Entry 6HUJ (electron microscopy, 3.04 A resolution); this record covers chains A and E of the 6 polymer chains in the assembly.

== Chain A ==
Protein: Gamma-aminobutyric acid receptor subunit alpha-1
From: Bos taurus
UniProtKB: chimeric construct of P08219, P14867: residues -34 to -8 from P08219 (GBRA1_BOVIN) positions 1-27 (UniProt number = residue number + 35); residues 1-429 from P14867 positions 28-456 (UniProt number = residue number + 27)
Amino-acid sequence (464 residues; numbered -34 to 429; the number before each row is that of its first residue; numbers below 1 keep their minus sign (Met-34 is residue -34)):
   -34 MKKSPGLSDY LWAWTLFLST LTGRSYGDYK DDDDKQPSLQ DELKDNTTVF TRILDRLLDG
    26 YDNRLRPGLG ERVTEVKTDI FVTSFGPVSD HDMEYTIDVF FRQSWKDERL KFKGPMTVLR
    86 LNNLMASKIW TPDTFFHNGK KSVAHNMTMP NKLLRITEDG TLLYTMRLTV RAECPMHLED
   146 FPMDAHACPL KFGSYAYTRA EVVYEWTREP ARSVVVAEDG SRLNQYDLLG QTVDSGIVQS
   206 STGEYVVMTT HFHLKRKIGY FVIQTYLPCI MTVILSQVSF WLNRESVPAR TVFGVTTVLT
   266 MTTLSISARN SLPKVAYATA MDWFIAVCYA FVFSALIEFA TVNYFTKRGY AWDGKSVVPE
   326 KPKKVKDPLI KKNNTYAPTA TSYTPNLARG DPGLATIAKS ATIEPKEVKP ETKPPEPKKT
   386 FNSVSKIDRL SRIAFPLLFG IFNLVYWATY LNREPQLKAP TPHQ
Unresolved in the structure: -34 to 9, 322-383, 419-429
Disulfide bonds: Cys139-Cys153
Glycans and other covalent adducts: glycan linked to Asn111
Construct notes: linker (-7 to 0)
Ligand contacts:
  - gamma-amino-butanoic acid (ABU): Phe65, Arg67, Thr130
  - PIO ([(2R)-2-octanoyloxy-3-[oxidanyl-[(1R,2R,3S,4R,5R,6S)-2,3,6-tris(oxidanyl)-4,5-diphosphonooxy-cyclohexyl]oxy-phosphoryl]oxy-propyl] octanoate): Arg249, Thr306, Phe310, Arg313, Phe386, Asn387, Ser388, Ser390, Lys391, Ile392, Leu395
Curated features (UniProtKB/Swiss-Prot):
  - binding site (4-aminobutanoate): Arg67, Thr130
  - binding site (3alpha-hydroxy-5alpha-pregnan-11,20-dione): Trp246
  - glycosylation (N-linked (GlcNAc...) asparagine): Asn11, Asn111
From the paper describing this entry:
  - binding site for gamma-amino-butanoic acid: Phe65, Arg67, Thr130
  - conformationally variable residues (side-chain flip): Arg85

== Chain E ==
Protein: Gamma-aminobutyric acid receptor subunit beta-3
From: Homo sapiens
UniProtKB: P28472 (GBRB3_HUMAN), isoform P28472-2; residues -24 to 448 here correspond to UniProt positions 1-473 (UniProt number = residue number + 25)
Amino-acid sequence (473 residues; row label = number of the first residue in the row; numbers below 1 keep their minus sign (Met-24 is residue -24)):
   -24 MCSGLLELLL PIWLSWTLGT RGSEPRSVND PGNMSFVKET VDKLLKGYDI RLRPDFGGPP
    36 VCVGMNIDIA SIDMVSEVNM DYTLTMYFQQ YWRDKRLAYS GIPLNLTLDN RVADQLWVPD
    96 TYFLNDKKSF VHGVTVKNRM IRLHPDGTVL YGLRITTTAA CMMDLRRYPL DEQNCTLEIE
   156 SYGYTTDDIE FYWRGGDKAV TGVERIELPQ FSIVEHRLVS RNVVFATGAY PRLSLSFRLK
   216 RNIGYFILQT YMPSILITIL SWVSFWINYD ASAARVALGI TTVLTMTTIN THLRETLPKI
   276 PYVKAIDMYL MGCFVFVFLA LLEYAFVNYI FFGRGPQRQK KLAEKTAKAK NDRSKSESNR
   336 VDAHGNILLT SLEVHNEMNE VSGGIGDTRN SAISFDNSGI QYRKQSMPRE GHGRFLGDRS
   396 LPHKKTHLRR RSSQLKIKIP DLTDVNAIDR WSRIVFPFTF SLFNLVYWLY YVN
Unresolved in the structure: -24 to 7, 313-418, 448
Disulfide bonds: Cys136-Cys150
Glycans and other covalent adducts: N-acetylglucosamine (NAG) linked to Asn80; glycan linked to Asn149
Ligand contacts:
  - gamma-amino-butanoic acid (ABU): Tyr97, Glu155, Ser156, Tyr157, Phe200, Thr202, Tyr205
  - picrotoxin (RI5; (1aR,2aR,3S,6R,6aS,8aS,8bR,9R)-2a-hydroxy-8b-methyl-9-(prop-1-en-2-yl)hexahydro-3,6-methano-1,5,7-trioxacyclopenta[ij]c yclopropa[a]azulene-4,8(3H)-dione): Ala252, Thr256, Leu259
Curated features (UniProtKB/Swiss-Prot):
  - binding site (benzamidine): Asp95 to Tyr97, Glu155 to Tyr157, Phe200
  - binding site (4-aminobutanoate): Tyr97, Glu155, Tyr157, Thr202
  - binding site (histamine): Tyr97, Ser156, Tyr157, Thr202
  - glycosylation (N-linked (GlcNAc...) asparagine): Asn8, Asn80, Asn149
From the paper describing this entry:
  - binding site for gamma-amino-butanoic acid: Tyr97, Glu155, Ser156, Tyr157, Phe200, Thr202, Tyr205
  - mutagenesis - K279T (20-fold): increased signaling in response to GABA (citing earlier work)

== Chain A / chain E interface ==
Residue-residue contacts (100; chain A residue first):
  Gly25(A) with Lys13(E), hydrogen bond (backbone-side chain)
  Tyr26(A) with Lys13(E)
  Asp27(A) with Lys13(E)
  Asn28(A) with Asp84(E); Arg86(E)
  Arg29(A) with Val16(E); Asp17(E), salt bridge; Leu20(E); Leu83(E); Asp84(E), hydrogen bond (backbone-backbone); Val87(E)
  Leu30(A) with Met9(E), hydrophobic
  Arg31(A) with Met9(E)
  Pro32(A) with Met9(E), hydrophobic
  Gly33(A) with Met9(E)
  Leu34(A) with Val12(E), hydrophobic; Leu79(E)
  Asp57(A) with Met49(E)
  Arg74(A) with Met9(E)
  Ser92(A) with Arg86(E), hydrogen bond (backbone-side chain)
  Asp98(A) with Val111(E)
  Thr99(A) with Val109(E); Thr110(E), hydrogen bond (backbone-side chain)
  Phe100(A) with Tyr62(E); Val109(E); Asn113(E); Arg129(E)
  Phe101(A) with Arg129(E), hydrogen bond (backbone-side chain)
  His102(A) with Tyr62(E)
  Gly104(A) with His107(E); Arg129(E), hydrogen bond (backbone-side chain)
  Lys105(A) with Phe105(E); His107(E)
  Lys106(A) with Phe105(E)
  Ser107(A) with Val109(E)
  Val108(A) with Val109(E)
  Ala109(A) with Val109(E)
  Met131(A) with Thr110(E)
  Leu133(A) with Val109(E), hydrophobic; Thr110(E)
  Glu138(A) with Ser46(E)
  Tyr160(A) with Tyr62(E), hydrophobic; Asn113(E); Arg114(E); Gly127(E); Leu128(E), hydrogen bond (side chain-backbone); Arg129(E), hydrogen bond (side chain-backbone)
  Ala161(A) with Thr82(E); Met115(E), hydrophobic; Arg117(E), hydrogen bond (backbone-side chain)
  Tyr162(A) with Thr82(E); Leu83(E)
  Thr163(A) with Arg117(E)
  Glu166(A) with Thr82(E)
  Ser206(A) with Asn41(E); Gln64(E), hydrogen bond
  Thr207(A) with Gln64(E); Arg117(E), hydrogen bond (backbone-side chain); Leu125(E)
  Tyr210(A) with Arg117(E), hydrogen bond
  Val252(A) with Ala246(E), hydrophobic; Ala249(E)
  Pro253(A) with Ala248(E), hydrophobic
  Thr256(A) with Ala249(E); Leu253(E)
  Val257(A) with Ala252(E), hydrophobic
  Val260(A) with Leu253(E), hydrophobic; Thr256(E)
  Val263(A) with Ile232(E), hydrophobic; Leu235(E), hydrophobic
  Leu264(A) with Thr256(E); Leu259(E), hydrophobic; Thr260(E)
  Thr267(A) with Thr260(E); Ile264(E)
  Ile271(A) with His267(E)
  Arg274(A) with Tyr220(E), hydrogen bond (side chain-backbone); Gln224(E), hydrogen bond
  Asn275(A) with Thr271(E), hydrogen bond
  Lys279(A) with Pro184(E); Gln185(E); Tyr220(E); Thr271(E), hydrogen bond (side chain-backbone); Pro273(E)
  Val280(A) with Pro184(E); Tyr220(E)
  Ala281(A) with Pro184(E), hydrogen bond (backbone-backbone); Asn217(E); Gly219(E)
  Ala283(A) with Leu223(E), hydrophobic
  Ala291(A) with Met227(E), hydrophobic
  Tyr294(A) with Pro228(E); Leu231(E), hydrophobic; Ile232(E)
  Phe298(A) with Leu231(E); Ile234(E), hydrophobic; Leu235(E), hydrophobic
  Leu301(A) with Leu235(E), hydrophobic
  Ala305(A) with Val238(E), hydrophobic
  Asn308(A) with Ile242(E)
Other interface residues (no listed pair), chain A (65 interface residues in all): Gly35, Glu36, Phe66, Ile94, Pro97, Lys117, Asp287, Ile302, Tyr309
Other interface residues (no listed pair), chain E (67 interface residues in all): Asp48, Asn80, Leu81, Gln90, Thr131, Trp241, Thr257, Thr263, Leu272, Arg428

== Overview ==
Chain A and chain E form an interface of 65 and 67 residues respectively, with 17 hydrogen bonds and 1 salt
bridge. Among the polar pairs are Arg29(A)-Asp17(E), Gly25(A)-Lys13(E) and Ser92(A)-Arg86(E). From the paper:
a binding site for gamma-amino-butanoic acid at Phe65(A), Arg67(A) and Tyr97(E) among others; K279T of chain E
increases signaling in response to GABA.
Here chain A is Gamma-aminobutyric acid receptor subunit alpha-1 (Bos taurus) and chain E is
Gamma-aminobutyric acid receptor subunit beta-3 (Homo sapiens). Entry 6HUJ (CryoEM structure of human
full-length heteromeric alpha1beta3gamma2L GABA(A)R in complex with picrotoxin, GABA and megabody Mb38) was
determined by electron microscopy, deposited together with 6HUG, 6HUK, 6HUO and 6HUP.
